Entry 9GER (electron microscopy, 3.58 A resolution); this record covers chains H and J of the 14 polymer chains in the assembly.

[Chain H]
Name: Histone H2B 1.1
Source organism: Xenopus laevis
UniProtKB: P02281 (H2B11_XENLA); residues 26-121 here correspond to UniProt positions 30-125 (UniProt number = residue number + 4)
Amino-acid sequence (96 residues; row label = number of the first residue in the row):
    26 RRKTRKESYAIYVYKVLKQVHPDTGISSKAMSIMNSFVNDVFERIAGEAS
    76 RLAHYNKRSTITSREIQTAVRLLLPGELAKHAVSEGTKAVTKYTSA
Not modelled in the structure: 26-27
Sequence notes: conflict Thr29 (Ser33 in P02281)
Swiss-Prot annotation at these positions:
  - glycosylation: Ser109 (O-linked (GlcNAc) serine)
  - cross-link: Lys117 (Glycyl lysine isopeptide (Lys-Gly) (interchain with G-Cter in ubiquitin))

[Chain J]
Molecule: Widom-601 DNA
Sequence (147 nucleotides; row label = number of the first residue in the row; numbers below 1 keep their minus sign (DA-73 is residue -73)):
   -73 ATCGAGAATCCCGGTGCCGAGGCCGCTCAATTGGTCGTAGACAGCTCTAG
   -23 CACCGCTTAAACGCACGTACGCGCTGTCCCCCGCGTTTTAACCGCCAAGG
    27 GGATTACTCCCTAGTCTCCAGGCACGTGTCAGATATATACATCCGAT
Not modelled in the structure: -73, 73

[How chain H and chain J interact]
Residue-residue contacts (7):
  Tyr39(H) - DG-53(J)  phosphate contact
  Gly50(H) - DG-53(J)  phosphate contact
  Ile51(H) - DA-54(J)  sugar contact
  Ile51(H) - DG-53(J)  phosphate contact
  Ser52(H) - DA-54(J)  phosphate contact
  Ser84(H) - DG-34(J)  phosphate contact
  Thr85(H) - DG-34(J)  hydrogen bond to the phosphate
Other interface residues (no listed pair), chain H (10 interface residues in all): Thr29, Arg30, Ser53, Arg83
Other interface residues (no listed pair), chain J (7 interface residues in all): DG-52, DT-47, DA-35, DT30

[In short]
The interface between chain H and chain J involves 10 residues on one side and 7 on the other; the contacts
include 1 hydrogen bond. The hydrogen-bonded pair is Thr85(H)-DG-34(J).
Here chain H is Histone H2B 1.1 (Xenopus laevis) and chain J is Widom-601 DNA. Entry 9GER (Native dimeric
Myeloperoxidase bound to nucleosome core particle, intermediate state; composite map) was determined by
electron microscopy, deposited together with 9GEN, 9GEO, 9GEP, 9GEQ, 9IHD, 9IHE and 9IHF.
